Entry 9LVJ (electron microscopy, 3.82 A resolution); this record covers chains M and N of the 18 polymer chains in the assembly.

== Chain M ==
Protein: GATOR2 complex protein WDR24
Organism: Homo sapiens
UniProt: Q96S15 (WDR24_HUMAN); residues 1-790 here = UniProt positions 1-790
Chain sequence (790 residues; each row starts with the number of its first residue):
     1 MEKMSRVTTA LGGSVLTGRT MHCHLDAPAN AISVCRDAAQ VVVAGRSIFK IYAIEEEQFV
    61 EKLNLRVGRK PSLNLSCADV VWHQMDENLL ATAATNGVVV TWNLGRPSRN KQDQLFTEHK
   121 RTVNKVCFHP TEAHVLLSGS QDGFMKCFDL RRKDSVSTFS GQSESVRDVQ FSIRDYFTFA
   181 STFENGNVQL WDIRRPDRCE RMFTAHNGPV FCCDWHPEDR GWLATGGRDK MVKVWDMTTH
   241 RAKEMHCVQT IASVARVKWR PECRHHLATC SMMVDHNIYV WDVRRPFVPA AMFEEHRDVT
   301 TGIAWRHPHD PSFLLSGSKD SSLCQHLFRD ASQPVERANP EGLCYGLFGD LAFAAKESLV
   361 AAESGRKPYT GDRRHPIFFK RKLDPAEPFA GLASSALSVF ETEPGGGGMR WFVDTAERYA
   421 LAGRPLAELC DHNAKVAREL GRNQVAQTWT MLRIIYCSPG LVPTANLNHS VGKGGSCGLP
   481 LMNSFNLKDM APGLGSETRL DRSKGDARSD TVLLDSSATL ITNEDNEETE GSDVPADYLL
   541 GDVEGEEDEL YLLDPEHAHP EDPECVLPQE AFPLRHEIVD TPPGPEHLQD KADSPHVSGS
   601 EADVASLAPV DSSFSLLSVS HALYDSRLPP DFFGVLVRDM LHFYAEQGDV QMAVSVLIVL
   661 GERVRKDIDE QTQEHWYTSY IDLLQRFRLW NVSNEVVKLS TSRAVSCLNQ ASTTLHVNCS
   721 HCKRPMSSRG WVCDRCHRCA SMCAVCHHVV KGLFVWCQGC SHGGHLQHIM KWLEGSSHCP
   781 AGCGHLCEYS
Not modelled in the structure: 1-14, 361-391, 403-408, 459-625
Curated features (UniProtKB/Swiss-Prot):
  - zinc finger: Asn718 to Ala740 (C4-type), Ser741 to Ser790 (RING-type)
  - binding site (Zn(2+)): Cys719, Cys722, Cys733, Cys736, Cys743, Cys746, Cys757, Cys760, His762, His765, His768, Cys779, Cys783, His785, Cys787
  - modified residue: Ser155 (Phosphoserine), Ser470 (Phosphoserine), Ser496 (Phosphoserine), Thr581 (Phosphothreonine), Ser594 (Phosphoserine), Ser598 (Phosphoserine)
  - mutagenesis: Ser155 (S155A: Abolished phosphorylation by AMPK; S155D: Mimics phosphorylation, leading to inhibit mTORC1 activation), Met451 (M451E: Abolished interaction with WDR59 and assembly of the GATOR2 complex; when associated with E-632-633-E), Phe632 to Phe633 (Abolished interaction with WDR59 and assembly of the GATOR2 complex; when associated with E-451), Cys743 to Cys746 (Impaired amino-acid-mediated mTORC1 activation)

== Chain N ==
Protein: GATOR2 complex protein WDR59
Organism: Homo sapiens
UniProt: Q6PJI9 (WDR59_HUMAN); residues 1-974 here = UniProt positions 1-974
Chain sequence (974 residues; each row starts with the number of its first residue):
     1 MAARWSSENV VVEFRDSQAT AMSVDCLGQH AVLSGRRFLY IVNLDAPFEG HRKISRQSKW
    61 DIGAVQWNPH DSFAHYFAAS SNQRVDLYKW KDGSGEVGTT LQGHTRVISD LDWAVFEPDL
   121 LVTSSVDTYI YIWDIKDTRK PTVALSAVAG ASQVKWNKKN ANCLATSHDG DVRIWDKRKP
   181 STAVEYLAAH LSKIHGLDWH PDSEHILATS SQDNSVKFWD YRQPRKYLNI LPCQVPVWKA
   241 RYTPFSNGLV TVMVPQLRRE NSLLLWNVFD LNTPVHTFVG HDDVVLEFQW RKQKEGSKDY
   301 QLVTWSRDQT LRMWRVDSQM QRLCANDILD GVDEFIESIS LLPEPEKTLH TEDTDHQHTA
   361 SHGEEEALKE DPPRNLLEER KSDQLGLPQT LQQEFSLINV QIRNVNVEMD AADRSCTVSV
   421 HCSNHRVKML VKFPAQYPNN AAPSFQFINP TTITSTMKAK LLKILKDTAL QKVKRGQSCL
   481 EPCLRQLVSC LESFVNQEDS ASSNPFALPN SVTPPLPTFA RVTTAYGSYQ DANIPFPRTS
   541 GARFCGAGYL VYFTRPMTMH RAVSPTEPTP RSLSALSAYH TGLIAPMKIR TEAPGNLRLY
   601 SGSPTRSEKE QVSISSFYYK ERKSRRWKSK REGSDSGNRQ IKAAGKVIIQ DIACLLPVHK
   661 SLGELYILNV NDIQETCQKN AASALLVGRK DLVQVWSLAT VATDLCLGPK SDPDLETPWA
   721 RHPFGRQLLE SLLAHYCRLR DVQTLAMLCS VFEAQSRPQG LPNPFGPFPN RSSNLVVSHS
   781 RYPSFTSSGS CSSMSDPGLN TGGWNIAGRE AEHLSSPWGE SSPEELRFGS LTYSDPRERE
   841 RDQHDKNKRL LDPANTQQFD DFKKCYGEIL YRWGLREKRA EVLKFVSCPP DPHKGIEFGV
   901 YCSHCRSEVR GTQCAICKGF TFQCAICHVA VRGSSNFCLT CGHGGHTSHM MEWFRTQEVC
   961 PTGCGCHCLL ESTF
Not modelled in the structure: 1-533, 555-645, 757-837
Curated features (UniProtKB/Swiss-Prot):
  - zinc finger: Tyr901 to Phe920 (C4-type), Thr921 to Thr973 (RING-type)
  - binding site (Zn(2+)): Cys902, Cys905, Cys914, Cys917, Cys927, Cys938, His943, His946, His949, Cys960, Cys964, Cys966, Cys968
  - modified residue (Phosphoserine): Ser564, Ser821, Ser822, Ser830
  - mutagenesis: Leu698 (L698E: Abolished interaction with WDR24 and assembly of the GATOR2 complex; when associated with 728-E--E-732), Leu728 to Leu732 (Abolished interaction with WDR24 and assembly of the GATOR2 complex; when associated with E-698), Cys924 to Cys927 (Impaired amino-acid-mediated mTORC1 activation)

== Interface between chain M and chain N ==
Contacting residue pairs (34):
  Asn443(M) - Cys706(N)
  Gln444(M) - Thr717(N)
  Gln444(M) - Pro718(N)
  Gln444(M) - Trp719(N)  hydrogen bond (side chain-backbone)
  Gln447(M) - Val701(N)
  Gln447(M) - Asp704(N)
  Gln447(M) - Cys706(N)  hydrogen bond
  Gln447(M) - Leu707(N)
  Thr448(M) - His722(N)
  Thr450(M) - Val701(N)
  Met451(M) - Ala702(N)  hydrophobic
  Met451(M) - Trp719(N)  hydrophobic
  Met451(M) - Phe724(N)  hydrophobic
  Ile454(M) - Gln694(N)  hydrogen bond (backbone-side chain)
  Ile454(M) - Ser697(N)
  Ile454(M) - Leu698(N)  hydrophobic
  Ile454(M) - Val701(N)  hydrophobic
  Ile455(M) - Gln694(N)
  Ser626(M) - Asp691(N)
  Arg627(M) - Asp691(N)
  Leu628(M) - Asp691(N)  hydrogen bond (backbone-side chain)
  Leu628(M) - Gln694(N)
  Leu628(M) - His735(N)
  Phe632(M) - Ser731(N)
  Phe632(M) - Leu732(N)  hydrophobic
  Phe632(M) - His735(N)
  Phe633(M) - Leu728(N)  hydrophobic
  Leu636(M) - Pro723(N)
  Leu636(M) - Gln727(N)
  Leu636(M) - Leu728(N)  hydrophobic
  Asp639(M) - Gln727(N)
  Met640(M) - Phe724(N)  hydrophobic
  Phe643(M) - Pro723(N)  hydrophobic
  Tyr644(M) - His722(N)  hydrogen bond
Interface residues without a listed pair, chain M (20 interface residues in all): Ser458, Pro629
Interface residues without a listed pair, chain N (22 interface residues in all): Val695, Arg721

== In short ==
20 residues of chain M and 22 residues of chain N are in contact; the contacts include 5 hydrogen bonds. Polar
pairs include Gln444(M)-Trp719(N), Gln447(M)-Cys706(N) and Ile454(M)-Gln694(N).
Chain M is GATOR2 complex protein WDR24 and chain N is GATOR2 complex protein WDR59, both from Homo sapiens;
the structure, Cryo-EM structure of Sestrin2 bound human GATOR2 complex, was determined by electron
microscopy, deposited together with 9LVK and 9LWF.
